PDB entry 5X51 | X-ray diffraction, 7.00 A resolution (low resolution: residue-level contacts below are approximate; hydrogen-bond / salt-bridge calls are withheld) | chains A and B of the 12 polymer chains in the assembly

# Chain A
Molecule: DNA-directed RNA polymerase subunit
Source organism: Komagataella phaffii (strain GS115 / ATCC 20864)
Notes: EC 2.7.7.6
Reference sequence: C4R4Y0 (C4R4Y0_KOMPG); residue numbers follow UniProt; this construct covers 1-1743
Chain sequence (1743 residues; numbered 1 to 1743; the number before each row is that of its first residue):
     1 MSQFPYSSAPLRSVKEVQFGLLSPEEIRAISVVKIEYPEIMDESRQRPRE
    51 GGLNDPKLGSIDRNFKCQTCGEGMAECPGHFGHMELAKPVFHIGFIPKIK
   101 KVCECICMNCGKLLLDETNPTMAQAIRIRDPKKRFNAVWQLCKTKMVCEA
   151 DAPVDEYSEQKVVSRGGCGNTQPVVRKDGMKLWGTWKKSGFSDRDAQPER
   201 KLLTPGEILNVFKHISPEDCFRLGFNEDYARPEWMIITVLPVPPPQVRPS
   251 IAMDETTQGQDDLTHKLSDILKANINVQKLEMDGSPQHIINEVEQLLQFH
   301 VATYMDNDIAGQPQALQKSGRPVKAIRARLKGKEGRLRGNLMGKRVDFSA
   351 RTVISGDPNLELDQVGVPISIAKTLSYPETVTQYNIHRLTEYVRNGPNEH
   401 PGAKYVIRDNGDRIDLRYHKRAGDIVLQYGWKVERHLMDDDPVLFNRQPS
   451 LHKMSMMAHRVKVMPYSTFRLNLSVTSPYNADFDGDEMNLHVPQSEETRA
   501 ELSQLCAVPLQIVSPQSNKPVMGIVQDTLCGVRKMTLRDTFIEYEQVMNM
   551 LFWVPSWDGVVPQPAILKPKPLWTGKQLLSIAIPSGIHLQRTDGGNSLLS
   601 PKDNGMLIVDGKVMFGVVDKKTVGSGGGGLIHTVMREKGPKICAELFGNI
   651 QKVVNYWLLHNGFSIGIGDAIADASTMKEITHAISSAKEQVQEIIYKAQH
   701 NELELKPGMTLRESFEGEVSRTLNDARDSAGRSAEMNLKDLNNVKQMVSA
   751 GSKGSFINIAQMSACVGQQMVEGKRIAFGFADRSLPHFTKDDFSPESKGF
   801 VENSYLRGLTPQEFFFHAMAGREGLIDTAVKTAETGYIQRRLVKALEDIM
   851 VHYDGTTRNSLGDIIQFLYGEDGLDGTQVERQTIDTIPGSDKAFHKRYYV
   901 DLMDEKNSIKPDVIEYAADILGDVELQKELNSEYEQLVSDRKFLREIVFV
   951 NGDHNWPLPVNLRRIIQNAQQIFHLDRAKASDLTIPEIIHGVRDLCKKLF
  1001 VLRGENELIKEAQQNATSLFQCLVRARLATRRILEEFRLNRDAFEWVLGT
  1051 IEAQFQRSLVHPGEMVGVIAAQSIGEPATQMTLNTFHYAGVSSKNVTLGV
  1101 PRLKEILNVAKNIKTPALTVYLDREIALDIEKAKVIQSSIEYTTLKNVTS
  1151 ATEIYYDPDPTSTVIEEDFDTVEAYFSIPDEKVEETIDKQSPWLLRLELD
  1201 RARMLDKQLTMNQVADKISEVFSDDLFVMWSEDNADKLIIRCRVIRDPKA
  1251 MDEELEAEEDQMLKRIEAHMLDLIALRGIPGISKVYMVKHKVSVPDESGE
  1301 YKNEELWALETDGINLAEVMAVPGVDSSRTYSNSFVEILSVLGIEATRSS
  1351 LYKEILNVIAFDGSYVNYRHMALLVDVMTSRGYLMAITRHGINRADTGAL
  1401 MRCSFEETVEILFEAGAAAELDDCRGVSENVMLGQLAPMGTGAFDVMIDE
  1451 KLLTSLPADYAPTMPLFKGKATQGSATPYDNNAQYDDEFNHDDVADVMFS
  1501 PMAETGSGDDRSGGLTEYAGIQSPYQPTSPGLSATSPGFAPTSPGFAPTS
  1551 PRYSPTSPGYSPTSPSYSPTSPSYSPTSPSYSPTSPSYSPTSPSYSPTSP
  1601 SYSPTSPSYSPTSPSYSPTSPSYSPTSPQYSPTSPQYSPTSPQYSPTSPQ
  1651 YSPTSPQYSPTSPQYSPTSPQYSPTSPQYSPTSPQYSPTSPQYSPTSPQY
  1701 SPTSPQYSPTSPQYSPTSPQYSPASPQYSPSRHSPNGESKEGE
Disordered / not traced: 1-5, 151-164, 188-194, 204-206, 255-256, 347, 808, 946-947, 1088-1095, 1141, 1179-1189, 1246-1256, 1278-1279, 1398, 1454-1743
Bound ions: Zn2+ site 1: Cys70, His80; Zn2+ site 2: Cys107, Cys110, Cys148

# Chain B
Molecule: DNA-directed RNA polymerase subunit beta
Source organism: Komagataella phaffii (strain GS115 / ATCC 20864)
Notes: EC 2.7.7.6
Reference sequence: C4QZQ7 (C4QZQ7_KOMPG); residue numbers follow UniProt; this construct covers 1-1227
Chain sequence (1227 residues; each row starts with the number of its first residue):
     1 MSYDPYSIDDTITTEDCWTVISAFFEEKGLVSQQLDSFDEFMETSIQDLV
    51 WEEPRLILDQPAQHTNEKDNINKRYEIRFGKIYLSRPTMTEADGTTHAMF
   101 PQEARLRNLTYSSPVYLDMEKSMFTSIDDEGNPNATLDWQQVHEPIKDGV
   151 EEGNKVHIGKVPIMLRSKFCSLRTLDEVDLYKMKECPYDMGGYFVINGSE
   201 KVLIAQERSAANIVQVFKKAAPSPISHVAEIRSALEKGSRLISTMQIKLY
   251 GREDKGTGRTIKATLPYVKQDIPIVIVFRALGVVPDGEILQHICYDENDW
   301 QMLEMLKPCIEEGFVIQDKEVALDFIGRRGSAALGIRREKRIQYAKDILQ
   351 KELLPHITQEEGFETRKTFFLGYMVNRLLLCALERKDQDDRDHFGKKRLD
   401 LAGPLLANLFRILFRKLTREIYRYMQRCIETDRDFNLNLAVKSTTITSGL
   451 KYSLATGNWGEQKKAMSSRAGVSQVLNRYTYSSTLSHLRRTNTPIGRDGK
   501 LAKPRQLHNTHWGLVCPAETPEGQACGLVKNLSLLSGISIGSPSEPIINF
   551 LEEWGMEPLEDYDPAQHTKSTRIFVNGVWTGIHRDPSMLVSTMRDLRRSG
   601 AISPEVSIIRDIREREFKIFTDVGRVYRPLFIVEDDESKDNKGELRITKE
   651 HIRKIQQGYDDDAMNDDSEEQEQDVYGWSSLVTSGVIEYVDGEEEETIMI
   701 AMTPEDLQTRSLEQKEIDLNDTAKRIKPEMSTSSHHTFTHCEIHPSMILG
   751 VAASIIPFPDHNQSPRNTYQSAMGKQAMGVFLTNYNVRMDTMANILYYPQ
   801 KPLAKTQAMEYLKFRELPAGQNAIVAIACYSGYNQEDSMIMNQSSIDRGL
   851 FRSLFFRSYMDQEKRFGISIVEEFEKPTRATTLRLKHGTYEKLDEDGLIA
   901 PGVRVSGDDIIIGKTTPIPPDTEELGQRTKYHTKRDASTPLRSTENGIVD
   951 QVLLTTNQEGLKFVKVRMRTTKVPQIGDKFASRHGQKGTIGVTYRHEDMP
  1001 FSAEGIVPDLIINPHAIPSRMTVAHLIECLLSKVGSIRGYEGDATPFTDL
  1051 TVDAVSNLLRDNGYQSRGFEVMYNGHTGKKLMAQVFFGPTYYQRLRHMVD
  1101 DKIHARARGPVQVLTRQPVEGRSRDGGLRFGEMERDCMIAHGAAGFLKER
  1151 LMEASDAFRVHVCGICGLMSVIANLKKNQFECRSCKNKTNIYQLHIPYAA
  1201 KLLFQELMAMNIAPRLYTERSGVSMRS
Disordered / not traced: 1-11, 58-76, 122-154, 208, 257-258, 328-338, 398, 431-438, 496-501, 642-643, 656-674, 708-720, 729-736, 918-933, 1150, 1225-1227
Bound ions: Zn2+: Cys1163, Cys1166, Cys1185

# Chain A / chain B interface
Residue-residue contacts (340):
  Tyr6(A) with Leu1175(B)
  Ser7(A) with Arg1159(B); His1161(B); Leu1175(B); Phe1180(B); Gln1193(B)
  Ser8(A) with Asn1178(B); Phe1180(B)
  Ala9(A) with Phe1180(B); Gln1193(B)
  Pro10(A) with Ile1191(B); Tyr1192(B); Gln1193(B)
  Leu11(A) with Gln1193(B)
  Arg12(A) with Tyr1192(B); Gln1193(B); Leu1194(B); Thr1218(B)
  Ser13(A) with Thr1218(B)
  Val14(A) with Leu1216(B); Tyr1217(B)
  Lys15(A) with Tyr1217(B); Thr1218(B); Arg1220(B)
  Glu16(A) with Arg1215(B); Tyr1217(B); Glu1219(B); Arg1220(B); Ser1221(B); Gly1222(B)
  Val17(A) with Arg1215(B)
  Gln18(A) with Ala1213(B); Pro1214(B); Arg1215(B)
  Phe19(A) with Ala1213(B); Pro1214(B)
  Gly20(A) with Asn1211(B); Ile1212(B); Ala1213(B)
  Leu21(A) with Asn1211(B); Ile1212(B)
  Leu22(A) with Asn1211(B)
  Glu26(A) with Arg1215(B)
  Ala29(A) with Ser1184(B)
  Ile30(A) with Leu1168(B); Ser1184(B)
  Cys70(A) with Asn1174(B)
  Glu72(A) with Ala1173(B); Leu1175(B)
  Met74(A) with Arg1116(B)
  Ala75(A) with Arg1116(B)
  Glu76(A) with Arg1116(B); Arg1159(B); Leu1175(B)
  Cys77(A) with Arg1116(B)
  Pro78(A) with Lys1201(B)
  Gly79(A) with Lys1201(B); Gln1205(B)
  Phe81(A) with Gln1205(B); Met1208(B); Ala1209(B)
  His92(A) with Met1210(B)
  Phe95(A) with Ile1212(B)
  Trp234(A) with Asn1211(B)
  Pro241(A) with Met1208(B); Ala1209(B); Asn1211(B)
  Pro243(A) with Ala1209(B)
  Gln246(A) with Leu1114(B); Tyr1198(B); Lys1201(B)
  Val247(A) with Leu1114(B); Gln1205(B)
  Asp254(A) with Arg884(B); Arg935(B)
  Tyr304(A) with Ala1209(B)
  Met305(A) with Met1210(B)
  Leu316(A) with Lys464(B)
  Lys318(A) with Lys464(B)
  Ser319(A) with Lys463(B)
  Gly320(A) with Lys463(B); Lys464(B)
  Ile326(A) with Met1210(B)
  Arg329(A) with Glu1206(B)
  Leu330(A) with Glu1206(B); Met1210(B)
  Arg336(A) with Ala1199(B); Leu1202(B); Leu1203(B); Glu1206(B)
  Leu337(A) with Leu1203(B)
  Arg338(A) with Arg1129(B); Glu1132(B)
  Gly339(A) with Arg1129(B)
  Asn340(A) with Gln1117(B); Ala1199(B)
  Leu341(A) with Pro1197(B); Ala1199(B); Ala1200(B)
  Met342(A) with Glu1132(B); Arg1135(B)
  Gly343(A) with Arg1129(B); Phe1130(B); Gly1131(B); Glu1132(B)
  Lys344(A) with Gln1117(B); Arg1129(B); Phe1130(B); Gly1131(B); Leu1151(B); Ser1155(B); Asp1156(B); Pro1197(B)
  Arg345(A) with Pro1118(B); Glu1120(B); Gly1127(B); Leu1128(B); Arg1129(B); Phe1130(B); Ser1155(B)
  Val346(A) with Leu1128(B); Arg1129(B); Phe1130(B); Ala1154(B)
  Phe348(A) with Arg1106(B); Ala1107(B)
  Ser349(A) with Ala1105(B); Arg1106(B); Leu1128(B)
  Ala350(A) with His1104(B); Ala1105(B); Leu1128(B)
  Arg351(A) with Lys1102(B); Ile1103(B); His1104(B); Leu1128(B)
  Thr352(A) with Ile1103(B); His1104(B)
  Asp357(A) with Tyr833(B)
  Pro358(A) with Ser831(B); Gly832(B); Tyr833(B)
  Asn359(A) with Tyr833(B)
  Pro368(A) with Ile1103(B)
  Ile371(A) with Ala1105(B)
  Thr374(A) with Ala1105(B); Ala1107(B)
  Leu375(A) with Arg1106(B)
  Arg413(A) with Arg1108(B)
  Glu434(A) with Arg1108(B)
  Leu444(A) with Phe1146(B)
  Gln448(A) with Glu1134(B)
  Ser450(A) with Met1133(B); Glu1134(B); Cys1137(B)
  His452(A) with Cys1137(B)
  Lys453(A) with Ala1140(B); His1141(B)
  Met456(A) with Phe1130(B); Glu1134(B); Cys1137(B); Met1138(B); His1141(B)
  Tyr466(A) with Ile976(B)
  Ser467(A) with Gln975(B); Val1099(B); Asp1100(B); Ile1103(B)
  Thr468(A) with Ile976(B); Val1099(B)
  Arg470(A) with Gly991(B)
  Leu473(A) with Gln835(B); Glu836(B)
  Asp482(A) with Glu836(B)
  Phe483(A) with Gln835(B); Glu836(B); Asp837(B); Ser838(B); Thr989(B)
  Asp484(A) with Lys979(B); Lys987(B); Thr989(B)
  Gly485(A) with Thr989(B)
  Glu487(A) with Lys1102(B)
  Asn489(A) with Leu1128(B)
  His491(A) with Phe1130(B)
  Pro493(A) with Glu1149(B)
  Gln494(A) with Glu1149(B)
  Ser495(A) with Glu1149(B)
  Thr498(A) with Phe1146(B); Glu1149(B)
  Glu501(A) with Ala1143(B); Ala1144(B); Gly1145(B); Phe1146(B)
  Leu502(A) with Phe1146(B)
  Leu505(A) with His1141(B)
  Gln511(A) with His1141(B)
  Val525(A) with Glu836(B)
  Gln526(A) with Gln835(B); Glu836(B); His1015(B)
  Asp527(A) with Cys829(B); Gly832(B); Asn834(B); Gln835(B); Asn1013(B); His1015(B)
  Thr528(A) with Gln835(B)
  Cys530(A) with His1015(B)
  Leu658(A) with Cys829(B)
  Leu659(A) with Tyr830(B); Asn1074(B); His1076(B)
  His660(A) with Asn1074(B); Thr1077(B); Leu1081(B)
  Asn661(A) with Met1082(B); Ala1083(B)
  Gly662(A) with Ala1083(B)
  Phe663(A) with Ala828(B); Cys829(B)
  Ser664(A) with Ile827(B); Pro1014(B); Gln1084(B); Val1085(B); Phe1086(B)
  Ile665(A) with Ile827(B); Pro1014(B); Ile1017(B); Phe1086(B)
  Gly666(A) with Leu1026(B); Phe1069(B); Phe1086(B)
  Ile667(A) with Leu1026(B); Ile1027(B); Leu1030(B); Arg1067(B); Phe1069(B); Phe1086(B)
  Ile671(A) with Arg1067(B)
  Thr681(A) with Ile726(B)
  Met747(A) with Pro1014(B); His1015(B); Pro1018(B)
  Ser752(A) with His1015(B)
  Lys753(A) with His1015(B); Ser1019(B)
  Asn758(A) with Pro1018(B); Ser1019(B); Met1021(B)
  Gln761(A) with Met1021(B)
  Met762(A) with Met1021(B); Val1023(B)
  Val771(A) with Gln506(B)
  Ala777(A) with Asn509(B)
  Gly779(A) with Asp390(B); His508(B); Asn509(B)
  Phe780(A) with Thr510(B); Glu696(B)
  Ala781(A) with Glu696(B)
  Arg783(A) with Glu695(B); Glu696(B); Thr697(B); Ile698(B)
  Ser784(A) with Asn509(B)
  Pro786(A) with Glu695(B); Ile698(B); Met699(B); Ile700(B)
  His787(A) with Trp512(B); Arg628(B); Ile700(B); Met702(B); Glu742(B)
  Lys790(A) with Arg613(B)
  Glu802(A) with Ile726(B)
  Asn803(A) with Arg725(B); Ile726(B)
  Tyr805(A) with His761(B); Asn762(B); Gln763(B); Met1021(B)
  Leu806(A) with His761(B); Val1052(B)
  Arg807(A) with Ala723(B); Lys724(B); Ile726(B); His761(B)
  Leu809(A) with Arg725(B); Asp760(B)
  Thr810(A) with Ile726(B)
  Pro811(A) with Met702(B)
  Glu813(A) with Ile726(B)
  Phe814(A) with Pro759(B); Asp760(B); Phe1047(B)
  Phe815(A) with His508(B); Trp512(B)
  His817(A) with Ser764(B)
  Ala818(A) with Ser764(B)
  Met819(A) with Leu507(B)
  Arg822(A) with Arg505(B); Gln506(B); Leu507(B); Pro517(B)
  Leu825(A) with Pro765(B)
  Ile826(A) with Gln506(B)
  Ala829(A) with Gly523(B)
  Gln839(A) with Met1133(B)
  Arg840(A) with Glu1132(B)
  Val843(A) with Asp1136(B)
  Lys844(A) with Glu1132(B); Arg1135(B)
  Glu847(A) with Arg1135(B)
  Met1065(A) with Ile1139(B)
  Lys1146(A) with Glu253(B)
  Leu1412(A) with Leu1207(B)
  Phe1413(A) with Met1210(B); Ile1212(B)
  Gly1416(A) with Ile1212(B)
  Arg1425(A) with Ser1224(B)
  Val1427(A) with Ile1139(B)
  Val1431(A) with Arg1135(B); Leu1151(B)
  Met1432(A) with Pro1197(B); Ala1200(B)
  Leu1433(A) with His1195(B); Ile1196(B); Pro1197(B)
  Gly1434(A) with Lys1148(B); Met1152(B); Pro1197(B)
  Leu1436(A) with Lys1148(B)
  Met1439(A) with Ile1139(B); Ala1144(B)
  Thr1441(A) with Gly1142(B); Ala1144(B)
  Gly1442(A) with Ala1144(B)
Interface residues without a listed pair, chain A (200 interface residues in all): Thr69, His80, Pro244, Pro249, Gln317, Arg327, Val353, Ile354, Ser355, Asn446, Thr476, Cys506, Glu543, Asn655, Gly668, Asp669, Asn743, Gly754, Phe778, Leu785, Glu796, Gln812, Gly821, Glu823, Glu1064, Val1068, Gln1072, Asp1272, Ala1417, Asp1423, Ser1428, Gln1435
Interface residues without a listed pair, chain B (186 interface residues in all): Asp254, His393, Gln462, Ala465, Met466, Ala502, Thr520, Thr722, Lys727, Pro728, Pro745, Asn767, Thr768, Gly977, Gly988, Ile990, Lys1079, Lys1080, Val1113, Thr1115, Val1119, Phe1158, Cys1166, Ser1170, Val1171, Ile1172

# In short
200 residues of chain A face 186 of chain B across their interface. Cys70(A) and His80(A) coordinate Zn2+ site
1. Cys107(A), Cys110(A) and Cys148(A) form the Zn2+ site 2.
Here chain A is DNA-directed RNA polymerase subunit and chain B is DNA-directed RNA polymerase subunit beta,
both from Komagataella phaffii (strain GS115 / ATCC 20864). Entry 5X51 (RNA Polymerase II from Komagataella
Pastoris (Type-3 crystal)) was determined by X-ray diffraction (same publication as 5X4Z and 5X50).
